Entry 2OW4 (X-ray diffraction, 1.60 A resolution); this record covers chain A.

[Chain A]
Protein: Canavalia maritima lectin
Source organism: Canavalia maritima
UniProtKB: P81364 (CONA_CANMR); aligned to UniProt positions 1-237 over residues 1-237 (the alignment contains insertions or deletions, so no single offset holds)
Chain sequence (237 residues; row label = number of the first residue in the row):
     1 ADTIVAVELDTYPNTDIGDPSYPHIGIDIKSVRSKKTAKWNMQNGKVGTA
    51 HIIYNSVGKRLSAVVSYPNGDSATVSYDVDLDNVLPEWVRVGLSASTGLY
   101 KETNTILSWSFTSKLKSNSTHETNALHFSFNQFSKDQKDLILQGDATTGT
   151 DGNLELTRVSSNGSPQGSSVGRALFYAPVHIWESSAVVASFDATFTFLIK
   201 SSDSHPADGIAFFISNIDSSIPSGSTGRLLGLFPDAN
Ligand contacts:
  - Ca2+ (CA): Asp10, Tyr12, Pro13, Asn14, Asp19
  - Mn2+ (MN): Glu8, Asp10, Asp19, His24, Val32, Ser34
Curated features (UniProtKB/Swiss-Prot):
  - binding site (Mn(2+)): Glu8, Asp10, Asp19, His24
  - binding site (Ca(2+)): Asp10, Tyr12, Asn14, Asp19
  - binding site (a carbohydrate): Tyr12

[Overview]
Ligands of chain A: Ca2+ and Mn2+. UniProt lists 4 Mn2+-binding residues, 4 Ca2+-binding residues and
carbohydrate-binding residue Tyr12.
Chain A is Canavalia maritima lectin (Canavalia maritima); the structure, Crystal structure of a lectin from
Canavalia maritima seeds (ConM) in complex with man1-2man-OMe, was determined by X-ray diffraction (same
publication as 2P34, 2P37, 2EF6, 2OVU and 2P2K).
